Entry 2IV9 (X-ray diffraction, 1.90 A resolution); this record covers chains A and B of the 3 polymer chains in the assembly.

== Chain A (and B) ==
Name: Ap-2 complex subunit beta-2
Organism: Homo sapiens
Notes: fragment: appendage domain, residues 700-937; chain B of this document is another copy of the same molecule, construct and numbering; everything in this record applies to it too
UniProt: P63010 (AP2B1_HUMAN); numbering as in UniProt (aligned over 700-937)
Sequence (238 residues; numbered 700 to 937; the number before each row is that of its first residue):
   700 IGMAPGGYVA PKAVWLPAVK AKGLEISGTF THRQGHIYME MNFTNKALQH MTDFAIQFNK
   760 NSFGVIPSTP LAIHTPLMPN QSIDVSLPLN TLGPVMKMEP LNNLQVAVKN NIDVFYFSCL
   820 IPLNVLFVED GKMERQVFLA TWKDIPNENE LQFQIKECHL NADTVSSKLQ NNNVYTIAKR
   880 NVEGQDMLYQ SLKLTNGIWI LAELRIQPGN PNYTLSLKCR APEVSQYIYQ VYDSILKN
Disordered / not traced: 700-701 (chain B: 700-704)
Swiss-Prot annotation at these positions:
  - modified residue (Phosphotyrosine): Tyr-737, Tyr-928
  - mutagenesis: Tyr-815 (Y815A: Strongly reduces interaction with SNAP91, EPS15, AMPH and BIN1 and clathrin heavy chain), Trp-841 (W841A: Abolishes interaction with LDLRAP1 and ARRB1. Greatly reduces DENND1B-binding), Lys-842 (K842E: Strongly reduces interaction with ARRB1), Glu-849 (E849A: Strongly reduces interaction with LDLRAP1, ARRB1 and EPN1. No effect on DENND1B-binding), Gln-851 (Q851A: Strongly reduces interaction with ARRB1), Arg-879 (R879A: No effect on interaction with ARRB1; R879E: Strongly reduces interaction with EPN1. Reduces interaction with SNAP91 and clathrin. No effect on EPS15 binding), Tyr-888 (Y888V: Strongly reduces interaction with SNAP91, EPN1 and clathrin. No effect on EPS15 binding. Abolishes interaction with ARRB1 and with DENND1B), Glu-902 (E902A: Strongly reduces interaction with LDLRAP1 and ARRB1. No effect on DENND1B-binding), Lys-917 (K917Q: Strongly reduces interaction with LDLRAP1. SNAP91 and clathrin. Reduces interaction with EPN1. No effect on EPS15 binding)
From the paper describing this entry:
  - mutagenesis - K808E, Y815A, K842E, Y888V: decreased binding to amphiphysin
  - mutagenesis - Y815A, K842E, Y888V: decreased binding to AP180
  - mutagenesis - K842E: increased binding to Eps15
  - mutagenesis - K808E: unchanged binding to Eps15
  - mutagenesis - Y888V: decreased binding to Eps15
  - mutagenesis - Y888V: decreased binding to epsin1
  - mutagenesis - Y888V: decreased binding to clathrin
  - mutagenesis - R879A: unchanged binding to ARH

== Chain A / chain B interface ==
Pairs across the interface (20):
  Lys-721(A) with Tyr-815(B)
  Asn-758(A) with Gln-925(B)
  Met-795(A) with Gln-925(B); Tyr-928(B), hydrophobic; Gln-929(B)
  Lys-796(A) with Leu-850(B); Gln-851(B); Phe-852(B)
  Met-797(A) with Gln-925(B)
  Glu-798(A) with Pro-921(B)
  Gln-804(A) with Glu-798(B), hydrogen bond; Pro-799(B); Gln-925(B), hydrogen bond; Tyr-926(B), hydrogen bond
  Asp-812(A) with Tyr-815(B)
  Tyr-815(A) with Glu-798(B); Pro-799(B); Asn-802(B); Ser-817(B)
  Ser-817(A) with Glu-798(B)
Also at the interface, not in a pair above, chain A (11 interface residues in all): Phe-816
Also at the interface, not in a pair above, chain B (14 interface residues in all): Glu-922

== In short ==
11 residues of chain A face 14 of chain B across their interface, with 3 hydrogen bonds. Polar pairs include
Gln-804(A)/Glu-798(B), Gln-804(A)/Gln-925(B) and Gln-804(A)/Tyr-926(B). From the paper: K808E, Y815A and K842E
of chain A, among others, reduce binding to amphiphysin; Y815A, K842E and Y888V of chain A reduce binding to
AP180.
Both chains are Ap-2 complex subunit beta-2 (Homo sapiens). Entry 2IV9 (B2-appendage from AP2 in complex with
Eps15 peptide) was determined by X-ray diffraction (same publication as 2IV8).
